PDB entry 7U04 | X-ray diffraction, 2.31 A resolution | chains L and H

== Chain L ==
Molecule: IOMA class antibody ACS101 light chain
Source organism: Homo sapiens
Notes: antibody fragment or engineered binder
Amino-acid sequence (214 residues; numbered -1 to 212 plus 2 insertion-coded residues; 2 numbers in that range are skipped by the numbering (no residue carries them; nothing is unmodelled there); the number before each row is that of its first residue; numbers below 1 keep their minus sign (Val-1 is residue -1)):
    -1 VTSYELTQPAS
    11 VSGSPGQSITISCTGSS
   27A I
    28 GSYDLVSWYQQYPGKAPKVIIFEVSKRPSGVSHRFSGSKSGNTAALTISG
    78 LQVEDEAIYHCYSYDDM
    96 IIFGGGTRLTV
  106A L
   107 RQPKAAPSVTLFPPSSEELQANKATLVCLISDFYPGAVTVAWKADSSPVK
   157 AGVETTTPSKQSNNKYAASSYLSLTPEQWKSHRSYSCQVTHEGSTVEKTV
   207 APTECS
Disordered / not traced: -1 to 2, 211-212
Disulfide bonds: Cys23-Cys88, Cys134-Cys193

== Chain H ==
Molecule: IOMA class antibody ACS101 heavy chain
Source organism: Homo sapiens
Notes: antibody fragment or engineered binder
Amino-acid sequence (230 residues; each row starts with the number of its first residue; a row labelled like 82A-82C holds insertion residues (82A, then the next letters in order)):
     1 EVQLLESGAEVKKPGASVRVSCEASGYTFTKYFIHWVRQAPGHGLEWIGW
    51 IN
   52A T
    53 LTSGVNYARNFQGRLTLTRDLSTETVYMDL
82A-82C RNL
    83 KSDDTAVYYCARGGRGYD
100A-100I EPWGAYTWL
   101 DPWGQGSLVTVSSASTKGPSVFPLAPSSKSTSGGTAALGCLVKDYFPEPV
   151 TVSWNSGALTSGVHTFPAVLQSSGLYSLSSVVTVPSSSLGTQTYICNVNH
   201 KPSNTKVDKRVEPKSCD
Disordered / not traced: 216-217
Modified residues: Glu1 (pyroglutamic acid; PCA)
Disulfide bonds: Cys22-Cys92, Cys140-Cys196

== Interface between chain L and chain H ==
Contacting residue pairs (68; chain L residue first):
  Tyr30(L) - Trp100C(H)  hydrophobic
  Leu32(L) - Trp100C(H)  hydrophobic
  Leu32(L) - Tyr100F(H)
  Tyr36(L) - Trp100H(H)
  Tyr36(L) - Leu100I(H)  hydrogen bond (side chain-backbone)
  Tyr36(L) - Trp103(H)
  Gln38(L) - Gln39(H)  hydrogen bond
  Gln38(L) - Tyr91(H)  hydrogen bond
  Lys42(L) - Tyr91(H)
  Ala43(L) - Tyr91(H)  hydrophobic
  Ala43(L) - Trp103(H)  hydrophobic
  Ala43(L) - Gly104(H)
  Pro44(L) - Trp103(H)
  Lys45(L) - Asp101(H)
  Val46(L) - Asp101(H)
  Phe49(L) - Thr100G(H)
  Phe49(L) - Trp100H(H)
  Glu50(L) - Arg97(H)  salt bridge
  Glu50(L) - Thr100G(H)
  His87(L) - Gln39(H)
  His87(L) - Leu45(H)
  Tyr89(L) - Tyr100F(H)  hydrogen bond (side chain-backbone)
  Tyr91(L) - Tyr100F(H)
  Met94(L) - Trp47(H)  hydrophobic
  Met94(L) - Ala60(H)  hydrophobic
  Met94(L) - Arg61(H)
  Ile96(L) - His35(H)
  Ile96(L) - Trp47(H)
  Ile96(L) - Tyr100F(H)  hydrophobic
  Phe98(L) - Val37(H)  hydrophobic
  Phe98(L) - Leu45(H)
  Gly99(L) - Gly44(H)
  Gly100(L) - Gly44(H)
  Val115(L) - Ser130(H)  hydrogen bond (backbone-side chain)
  Thr116(L) - Ser130(H)  hydrogen bond
  Phe118(L) - Leu124(H)  hydrophobic
  Phe118(L) - Ala125(H)
  Phe118(L) - Ala137(H)
  Phe118(L) - Val181(H)  hydrophobic
  Ser121(L) - Pro123(H)
  Ser121(L) - Lys214(H)
  Ser122(L) - Lys214(H)
  Glu123(L) - Phe122(H)
  Glu123(L) - Pro123(H)
  Glu123(L) - Lys209(H)  salt bridge
  Glu124(L) - Phe122(H)
  Thr131(L) - Leu141(H)
  Thr131(L) - Lys143(H)
  Val133(L) - Leu141(H)  hydrophobic
  Val133(L) - Ser179(H)
  Leu135(L) - Phe166(H)  hydrophobic
  Leu135(L) - Val181(H)  hydrophobic
  Ile136(L) - Phe166(H)
  Glu160(L) - Val169(H)
  Glu160(L) - Gln171(H)
  Glu160(L) - Ser172(H)  hydrogen bond (side chain-backbone)
  Thr162(L) - Ala168(H)
  Thr162(L) - Val169(H)
  Ser165(L) - Pro167(H)
  Gln167(L) - His164(H)
  Ala173(L) - His164(H)
  Ala174(L) - Phe166(H)
  Ser175(L) - Phe166(H)
  Tyr177(L) - Leu141(H)  hydrophobic
  Tyr177(L) - Val169(H)  hydrophobic
  Tyr177(L) - Leu178(H)
  Tyr177(L) - Ser179(H)  hydrogen bond
  Lys204(L) - Ser130(H)
Other interface residues (no listed pair), chain L (43 interface residues in all): Ser34, Ser137, Thr161, Ser179
Other interface residues (no listed pair), chain H (44 interface residues in all): His43, Glu46, Ser127, Lys129, Leu170, Ser177

== In short ==
43 residues of chain L face 44 of chain H across their interface, with 8 hydrogen bonds and 2 salt bridges.
Polar contacts include Glu50(L)-Arg97(H), Glu123(L)-Lys209(H) and Tyr36(L)-Leu100I(H).
Here chain L is IOMA class antibody ACS101 light chain and chain H is IOMA class antibody ACS101 heavy chain,
both from Homo sapiens. Entry 7U04 (IOMA class antibody ACS101) was determined by X-ray diffraction.
